Entry 7JFR (X-ray diffraction, 2.35 A resolution); this record covers chains A and F of the 7 polymer chains in the assembly.

# Chain A
Name: Tubulin alpha-1B chain
From: Bos taurus
Reference sequence: P81947 (TBA1B_BOVIN); residues 1-440 here = UniProt positions 1-440
Amino-acid sequence (440 residues; row label = number of the first residue in the row):
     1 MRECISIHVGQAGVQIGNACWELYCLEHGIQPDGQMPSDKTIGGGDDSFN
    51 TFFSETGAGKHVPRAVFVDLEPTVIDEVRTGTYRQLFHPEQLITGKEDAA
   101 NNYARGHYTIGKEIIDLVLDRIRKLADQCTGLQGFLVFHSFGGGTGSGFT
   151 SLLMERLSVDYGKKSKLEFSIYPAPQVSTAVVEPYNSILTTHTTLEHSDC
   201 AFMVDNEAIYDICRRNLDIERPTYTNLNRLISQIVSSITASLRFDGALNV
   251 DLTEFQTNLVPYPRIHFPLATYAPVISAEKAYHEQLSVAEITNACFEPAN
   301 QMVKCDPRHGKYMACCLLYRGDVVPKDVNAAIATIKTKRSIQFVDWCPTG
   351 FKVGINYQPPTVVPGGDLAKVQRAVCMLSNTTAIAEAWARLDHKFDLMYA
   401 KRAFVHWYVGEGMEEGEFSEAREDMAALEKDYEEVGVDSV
Unresolved in the structure: 440
Metal / ion sites: Ca2+: D39, T41, E55; Mg2+: E71 (together with GTP)
Residues lining bound ligands: GTP (guanosine-5'-triphosphate): G10, Q11, A12, Q15, I16, D69, E71, D98, A99, A100, N101, S140, G142, G143, G144, T145, G146, I171, P173, V177, S178, T179, E183, N206, I209, Y224, L227, N228, I231

# Chain F
Name: Uncharacterized protein
From: Gallus gallus
Reference sequence: E1BQ43 (E1BQ43_CHICK); numbering as in UniProt (aligned over 1-378)
Amino-acid sequence (378 residues; row label = number of the first residue in the row):
     1 MYTFVVRDENSSVYAEVSRLLLATGQWKRLRKDNPRFNLMLGERNRLPFG
    51 RLGHEPGLVQLVNYYRGADKLCRKASLVKLIKTSPELSESCTWFPESYVI
   101 YPTNLKTPVAPAQNGIRHLINNTRTDEREVFLAAYNRRREGREGNVWIAK
   151 SSAGAKGEGILISSEASELLDFIDEQGQVHVIQKYLEKPLLLEPGHRKFD
   201 IRSWVLVDHLYNIYLYREGVLRTSSEPYNSANFQDKTCHLTNHCIQKEYS
   251 KNYGRYEEGNEMFFEEFNQYLMDALNTTLENSILLQIKHIIRSCLMCIEP
   301 AISTKHLHYQSFQLFGFDFMVDEELKVWLIEVNGAPACAQKLYAELCQGI
   351 VDVAISSVFPLADTGQKTSQPTSIFIKL
Unresolved in the structure: 105-124, 156-159, 363-372
Residues lining bound ligands: AMP-PCP (ACP; phosphomethylphosphonic acid adenylate ester): K74, P95, I148, K150, Q183, K184, Y185, L186, K198, D200, R222, H239, L240, T241, N242, D318, M320, I330, E331, N333

# Chain A / chain F interface
Residue-residue contacts (23; chain A residue first):
  Q176(A) - P56(F)
  E207(A) - H54(F)  salt bridge
  E297(A) - H306(F)
  K304(A) - H54(F)
  K304(A) - H308(F)
  C305(A) - H308(F)
  D306(A) - R66(F)
  D306(A) - L307(F)
  R308(A) - P300(F)  hydrogen bond (side chain-backbone)
  R308(A) - A301(F)
  R308(A) - I302(F)
  R308(A) - S303(F)  hydrogen bond (side chain-backbone)
  R308(A) - L307(F)
  H309(A) - R66(F)  hydrogen bond (side chain-backbone)
  H309(A) - G67(F)
  H309(A) - A301(F)  hydrogen bond (side chain-backbone)
  K338(A) - P300(F)
  S340(A) - A301(F)
  E386(A) - R66(F)  salt bridge
  R390(A) - G50(F)
  R390(A) - H54(F)  hydrogen bond
  H393(A) - D33(F)  salt bridge
  H393(A) - R51(F)
Interface residues without a listed pair, chain A (16 interface residues in all): P298, K394, L397
Interface residues without a listed pair, chain F (16 interface residues in all): G53, E55

# In short
The chain A/chain F interface involves 16 residues from each chain, with 5 hydrogen bonds and 3 salt bridges.
Polar pairs include E207(A)-H54(F), E386(A)-R66(F) and H393(A)-D33(F). Bound to chain A: GTP. Ligands of chain
F: AMP-PCP.
Chain A is Tubulin alpha-1B chain (Bos taurus) and chain F is Uncharacterized protein (Gallus gallus); the
structure, Auristatin bound to tubulin, was determined by X-ray diffraction.
